1JPF - chains A and B of the 3 polymer chains in the assembly; structure by X-ray diffraction, 2.18 A resolution.

# Chain A
Protein: H-2 class I histocompatibility antigen, D-B alpha chain
Source organism: Mus musculus
Notes: fragment: extracellular domains
UniProt: P01899 (HA11_MOUSE); residues 1-280 here correspond to UniProt positions 25-304 (UniProt number = residue number + 24)
Chain sequence (281 residues; numbered 0 to 280; the number before each row is that of its first residue; numbering starts at 0):
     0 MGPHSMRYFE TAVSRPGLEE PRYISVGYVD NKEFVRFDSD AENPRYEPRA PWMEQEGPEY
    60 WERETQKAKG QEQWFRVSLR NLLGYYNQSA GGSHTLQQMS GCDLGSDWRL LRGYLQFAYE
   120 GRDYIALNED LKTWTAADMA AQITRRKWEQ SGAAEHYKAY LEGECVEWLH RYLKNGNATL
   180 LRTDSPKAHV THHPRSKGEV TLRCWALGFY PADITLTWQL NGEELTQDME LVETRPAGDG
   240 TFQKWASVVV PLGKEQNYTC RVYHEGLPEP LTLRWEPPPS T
Not modelled in the structure: 0-1, 277-280
Differences from the reference sequence: initiating methionine (0)
Disulfides: C101-C164, C203-C259

# Chain B
Protein: Beta-2-microglobulin
Source organism: Mus musculus
UniProt: P01887 (B2MG_MOUSE); residues 1-99 here correspond to UniProt positions 21-119 (UniProt number = residue number + 20)
Chain sequence (100 residues; row label = number of the first residue in the row; numbering starts at 0):
     0 MIQKTPQIQV YSRHPPENGK PNILNCYVTQ FHPPHIEIQM LKNGKKIPKV EMSDMSFSKD
    60 WSFYILAHTE FTPTETDTYA CRVKHDSMAE PKTVYWDRDM
Not modelled in the structure: 0
Differences from the reference sequence: initiating methionine (0)
Disulfides: C25-C80

# How chain A and chain B interact
Pairs across the interface (49):
  R6(A) with K58(B)
  F8(A) with F56(B)
  E9(A) with F56(B)
  T10(A) with F56(B); F62(B)
  Y27(A) with S55(B); Y63(B)
  R35(A) with D53(B), salt bridge; M54(B), hydrogen bond (side chain-backbone); S55(B)
  R48(A) with D53(B), salt bridge
  T94(A) with H31(B), hydrogen bond; P33(B)
  Q96(A) with F56(B); W60(B), hydrogen bond (side chain-backbone); F62(B)
  Q97(A) with F56(B)
  M98(A) with F56(B), hydrophobic; K58(B); W60(B), hydrophobic
  Q115(A) with W60(B)
  F116(A) with W60(B)
  A117(A) with W60(B), hydrophobic
  E119(A) with H31(B), hydrogen bond (backbone-side chain)
  G120(A) with H31(B), hydrogen bond (backbone-side chain); W60(B)
  R121(A) with I1(B)
  D122(A) with W60(B), hydrogen bond
  H192(A) with D98(B), salt bridge
  R202(A) with D98(B), hydrogen bond (side chain-backbone); M99(B), hydrogen bond
  W204(A) with D98(B); M99(B)
  E232(A) with Q8(B)
  T233(A) with Y26(B)
  R234(A) with Q8(B); Y10(B); M99(B), hydrogen bond (side chain-backbone)
  P235(A) with Y10(B), hydrogen bond (backbone-side chain); N24(B); Y26(B)
  A236(A) with R12(B), hydrogen bond (backbone-side chain); N24(B), hydrogen bond (backbone-side chain)
  G237(A) with R12(B), hydrogen bond (backbone-side chain)
  D238(A) with R12(B)
  Q242(A) with Y10(B); S11(B); R12(B)
  W244(A) with M99(B), hydrogen bond (side chain-backbone)
Other interface residues (no listed pair), chain A (35 interface residues in all): V12, V25, E32, L206, V231
Other interface residues (no listed pair), chain B (24 interface residues in all): Q6, P14, S57, L65, R97

# Summary
The interface between chain A and chain B involves 35 residues on one side and 24 on the other, with 14
hydrogen bonds and 3 salt bridges. Polar contacts include R35(A)-D53(B), R48(A)-D53(B) and H192(A)-D98(B).
Here chain A is H-2 class I histocompatibility antigen, D-B alpha chain and chain B is Beta-2-microglobulin,
both from Mus musculus. Entry 1JPF (Crystal Structure Of The LCMV Peptidic Epitope Gp276 In Complex With The
Murine Class I Mhc ...) was determined by X-ray diffraction, deposited together with 1JPG.
